9NR5 - chains B and C of the 6 polymer chains in the assembly; structure by X-ray diffraction, 2.52 A resolution.

# Chain B
Name: Hemagglutinin HA2
Source organism: Influenza A virus
UniProtKB: A0A1L7N0F8 (A0A1L7N0F8_9INFA); residues 1-174 here correspond to UniProt positions 345-518 (UniProt number = residue number + 344)
Amino-acid sequence (177 residues; numbered 1 to 177; the number before each row is that of its first residue):
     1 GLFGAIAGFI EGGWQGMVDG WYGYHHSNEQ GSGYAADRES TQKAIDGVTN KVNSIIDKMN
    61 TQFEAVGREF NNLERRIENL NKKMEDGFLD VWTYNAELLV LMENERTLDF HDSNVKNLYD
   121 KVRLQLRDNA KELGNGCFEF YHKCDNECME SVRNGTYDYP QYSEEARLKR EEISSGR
Unresolved in the structure: 175-177
Disulfide bonds: Cys144-Cys148
Construct notes: expression tag (175-177)

# Chain C
Name: Hemagglutinin HA1
Source organism: Influenza A virus
UniProtKB: A0A1L7N0F8 (A0A1L7N0F8_9INFA); the construct lacks a stretch of the UniProt sequence, so the offset changes along the chain: 11-55 = UniProt 17-61; 56-83 = UniProt 63-90; 84-96 = UniProt 92-104; 97-125 = UniProt 106-134; 2 more segments
Amino-acid sequence (324 residues; each row starts with the number of its first residue; a row labelled like 125A-125B holds insertion residues (125A, then the next letters in order)):
     9 PGDQICIGYH ANNSTEQVDT IMEKNVTVTH AQDILEKTHN GRLCDLN
   55A G
    56 VKPLILKDCS VAGWLLGNPM CDEFIRVP
   83A E
    84 WSYIVERTNP AND
   96A L
    97 CYPGNLNDYE ELKHLLSRIN HFEKTLIIP
125A-125B KS
   126 SWPNHETSGV SAACPYQGVP SFFRNVVWLT KKNDAYPTIK MSYNNTNGED LLILWGIHHS
   186 NNAAEQINLY KNPTTYVSVG TSTLNQRLVP KIATRSQVNG LQGRMDFFWT ILKPNDAIHF
   246 ESNGNFIAPE YAYKI
  260A V
   261 KKGDSTIMKS EMEYGHCNTK CQTPIGAINS SMPFHNIHPL TIGECPKYVK SNKLVLATGL
   321 RNSPLR
Unresolved in the structure: 9
Disulfide bonds: Cys52-Cys277, Cys64-Cys76, Cys281-Cys305
Glycans and other covalent adducts: N-acetylglucosamine (NAG) linked to Asn33, Asn169, Asn289
Construct notes: expression tag (9-10); engineered mutation Leu226 (Gln237 in A0A1L7N0F8)
What the authors report for this chain:
  - binding site for beta-D-galactopyranose: Leu226

# How chain B and chain C interact
Pairs across the interface (11; chain B residue first):
  Gly47(B) - Met30(C)
  Asn50(B) - Thr28(C)
  Asn50(B) - Ile29(C)  hydrogen bond (side chain-backbone)
  Asn50(B) - Met30(C)
  Asn50(B) - Glu31(C)
  Asn50(B) - Lys32(C)  hydrogen bond
  Lys51(B) - Ile29(C)  hydrogen bond (backbone-backbone)
  Ser54(B) - Ile29(C)
  Ser54(B) - Lys32(C)
  Asn60(B) - Lys310(C)
  Phe110(B) - Met30(C)  hydrophobic
Other interface residues (no listed pair), chain B (10 interface residues in all): Asp46, Val48, Ile55, Glu103

# Summary
10 residues of chain B and 6 residues of chain C are in contact; the contacts include 3 hydrogen bonds. Polar
contacts include Asn50(B)-Ile29(C), Asn50(B)-Lys32(C) and Lys51(B)-Ile29(C). Covalently linked
N-acetylglucosamine: at Asn33(C), Asn169(C) and Asn289(C). From the paper: a binding site for
beta-D-galactopyranose at Leu226(C).
Chain B is Hemagglutinin HA2 and chain C is Hemagglutinin HA1, both from Influenza A virus; the structure,
Crystal structure of H5 hemagglutinin Q226L mutant from the influenza virus A/black swan/Akita/1/2016 with
LSTc, was determined by X-ray diffraction, deposited together with 9NR2 and 9NRB.
